Entry 5TRG (X-ray diffraction, 2.80 A resolution); this record covers chains A and I of the 28 polymer chains in the assembly.

== Chain A ==
Protein: Proteasome subunit alpha
Source organism: Mycobacterium tuberculosis
Notes: EC 3.4.25.1
UniProt: A5U4D5 (PSA_MYCTA); residue numbers follow UniProt; this construct covers 10-248
Amino-acid sequence (240 residues; each row starts with the number of its first residue):
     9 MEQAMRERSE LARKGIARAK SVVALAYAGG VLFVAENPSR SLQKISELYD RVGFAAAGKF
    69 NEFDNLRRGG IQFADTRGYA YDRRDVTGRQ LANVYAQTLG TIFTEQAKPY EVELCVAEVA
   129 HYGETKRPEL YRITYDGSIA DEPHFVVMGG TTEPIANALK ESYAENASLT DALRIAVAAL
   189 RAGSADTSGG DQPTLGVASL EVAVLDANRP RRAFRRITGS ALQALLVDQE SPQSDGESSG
Unresolved in the structure: 193-201, 236-248
Sequence notes: initiating methionine (9)

== Chain I ==
Protein: Proteasome subunit beta
Source organism: Mycobacterium tuberculosis
Notes: EC 3.4.25.1
UniProt: A5U4D6 (PSB_MYCTA); residues 1-234 here correspond to UniProt positions 58-291 (UniProt number = residue number + 57)
Amino-acid sequence (240 residues; each row starts with the number of its first residue):
     1 TTIVALKYPG GVVMAGDRRS TQGNMISGRD VRKVYITDDY TATGIAGTAA VAVEFARLYA
    61 VELEHYEKLE GVPLTFAGKI NRLAIMVRGN LAAAMQGLLA LPLLAGYDIH ASDPQSAGRI
   121 VSFDAAGGWN IEEEGYQAVG SGSLFAKSSM KKLYSQVTDG DSGLRVAVEA LYDAADDDSA
   181 TGGPDLVRGI FPTAVIIDAD GAVDVPESRI AELARAIIES RSGADTFGSD GGEKHHHHHH
Unresolved in the structure: 223-240
Sequence notes: expression tag (235-240)
UniProt features mapped onto this chain:
  - active site: T1 (Nucleophile)
Ligand contacts:
  - 7HJ (N,N-diethyl-N~2~-[(2E)-3-phenylprop-2-enoyl]-L-asparaginyl-4-fluoro-N-[(naphthalen-1-yl)methyl]-L-phenylalaninamide), molecule 1: T1, R19, S20, T21, Q22, S27, V31, R32, K33, I45, G47, T48, A49, A52, V53, G97, L98
  - 7HJ, molecule 2: L91, M95, S122, F123, D124, A125, A126, G128, W129, N130
Reported in the primary citation:
  - catalytic residues: T1 (citing earlier work)
  - binding site for 7HJ: T1, S20, T21, Q22, S27, G47, A49, L91, M95, L98, D124, A125, A126
  - specificity-determining residues: S20, Q22, S27, A125 (proposed by the authors, not directly observed)

== How chain A and chain I interact ==
Contacting residue pairs - 20 pairs, chain A then chain I:
  R85(A) - E70(I)  salt bridge
  Y87(A) - N81(I)  hydrogen bond (backbone-side chain)
  A88(A) - N81(I)  hydrogen bond (backbone-side chain)
  A88(A) - R82(I)  hydrogen bond (backbone-side chain)
  Y89(A) - Y66(I)  hydrophobic
  Y89(A) - L74(I)  hydrophobic
  Y89(A) - G78(I)
  Y89(A) - N81(I)  hydrogen bond (backbone-side chain)
  Y89(A) - R82(I)
  D90(A) - T75(I)
  D90(A) - A77(I)
  D90(A) - G78(I)
  R92(A) - T75(I)
  D93(A) - Y66(I)  hydrogen bond (backbone-side chain)
  D93(A) - L74(I)
  D93(A) - T75(I)  hydrogen bond (side chain-backbone)
  D93(A) - G78(I)
  R97(A) - E70(I)
  Q98(A) - Y66(I)  hydrogen bond
  Q98(A) - E70(I)
Also at the interface, not in a pair above, chain I (10 interface residues in all): P73, I85

== Summary ==
9 residues of chain A face 10 of chain I across their interface; the contacts include 7 hydrogen bonds and 1
salt bridge. Polar pairs include R85(A)-E70(I), Y87(A)-N81(I) and A88(A)-N81(I). Chain I binds compound 7HJ.
From the paper: the catalytic residue T1(I); a binding site for 7HJ at T1(I), S20(I) and T21(I) among others.
Here chain A is Proteasome subunit alpha and chain I is Proteasome subunit beta, both from Mycobacterium
tuberculosis. Entry 5TRG (Structure of Mycobacterium tuberculosis proteasome in complex with N,C-capped
dipeptide DPLG-2) was determined by X-ray diffraction (same publication as 5THO, 5TRR, 5TRS, 5TRY and 5TS0).
